PDB entry 8XZV | electron microscopy, 3.16 A resolution | chains D and H of the 19 polymer chains in the assembly

Chain D:
Name: DNA-directed RNA polymerase subunit beta''
Organism: Spinacia oleracea
Notes: EC 2.7.7.6
Reference sequence: P11704 (RPOC2_SPIOL); residues 1-1357 here correspond to UniProt positions 5-1361 (UniProt number = residue number + 4)
Amino-acid sequence (1357 residues; each row starts with the number of its first residue):
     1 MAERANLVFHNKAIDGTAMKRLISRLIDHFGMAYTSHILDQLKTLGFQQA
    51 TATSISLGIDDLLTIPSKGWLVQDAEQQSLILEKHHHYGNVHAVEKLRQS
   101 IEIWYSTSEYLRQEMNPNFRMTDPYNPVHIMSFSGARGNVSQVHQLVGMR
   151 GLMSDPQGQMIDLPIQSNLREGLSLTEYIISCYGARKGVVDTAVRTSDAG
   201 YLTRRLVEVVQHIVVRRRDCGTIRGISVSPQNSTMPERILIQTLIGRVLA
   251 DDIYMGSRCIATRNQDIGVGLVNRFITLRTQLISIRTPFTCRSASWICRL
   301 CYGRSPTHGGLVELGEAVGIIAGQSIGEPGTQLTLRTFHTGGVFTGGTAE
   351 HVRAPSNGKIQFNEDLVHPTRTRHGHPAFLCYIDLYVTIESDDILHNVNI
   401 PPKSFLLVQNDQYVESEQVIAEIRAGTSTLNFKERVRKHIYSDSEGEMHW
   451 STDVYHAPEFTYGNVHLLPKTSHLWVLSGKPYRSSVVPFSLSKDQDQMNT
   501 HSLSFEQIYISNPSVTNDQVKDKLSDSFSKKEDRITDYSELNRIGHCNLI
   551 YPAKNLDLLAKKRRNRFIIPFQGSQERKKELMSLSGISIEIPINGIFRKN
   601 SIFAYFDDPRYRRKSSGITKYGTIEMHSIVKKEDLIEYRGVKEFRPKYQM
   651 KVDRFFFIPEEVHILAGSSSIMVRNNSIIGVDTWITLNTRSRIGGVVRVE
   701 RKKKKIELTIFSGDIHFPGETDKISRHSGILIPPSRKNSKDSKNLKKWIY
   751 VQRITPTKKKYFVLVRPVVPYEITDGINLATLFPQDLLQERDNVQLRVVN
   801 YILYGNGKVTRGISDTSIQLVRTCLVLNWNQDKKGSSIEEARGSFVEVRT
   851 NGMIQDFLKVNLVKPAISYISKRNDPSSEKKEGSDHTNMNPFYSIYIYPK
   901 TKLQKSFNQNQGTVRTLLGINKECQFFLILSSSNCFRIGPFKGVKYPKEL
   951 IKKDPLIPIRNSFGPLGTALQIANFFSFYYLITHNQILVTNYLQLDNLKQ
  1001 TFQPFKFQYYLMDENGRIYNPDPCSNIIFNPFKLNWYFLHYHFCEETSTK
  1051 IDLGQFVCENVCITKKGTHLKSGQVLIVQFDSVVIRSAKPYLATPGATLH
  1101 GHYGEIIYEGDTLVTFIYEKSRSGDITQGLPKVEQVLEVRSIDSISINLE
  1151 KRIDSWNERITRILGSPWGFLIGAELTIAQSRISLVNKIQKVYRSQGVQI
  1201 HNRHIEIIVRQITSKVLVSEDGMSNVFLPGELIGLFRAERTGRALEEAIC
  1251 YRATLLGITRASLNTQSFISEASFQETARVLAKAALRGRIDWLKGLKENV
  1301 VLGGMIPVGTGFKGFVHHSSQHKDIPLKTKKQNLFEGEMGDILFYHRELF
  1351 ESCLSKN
Unresolved in the structure: 1-3, 510-561, 863-909, 1319-1357
Curated features (UniProtKB/Swiss-Prot):
  - binding site (Zn(2+)): Cys220, Cys291, Cys298, Cys301

Chain H:
Name: pTAC3
Organism: Spinacia oleracea
Reference sequence: A0A9R0IP63 (A0A9R0IP63_SPIOL); the author numbering skips numbers that UniProt does not, so the offset changes along the chain: 1-544 = UniProt 1-544; 546-893 = UniProt 545-892
Amino-acid sequence (892 residues; numbered 1 to 893; 1 number in that range is skipped by the numbering (no residue carries it; nothing is unmodelled there); the number before each row is that of its first residue):
     1 MAHILSSKFLPFNPTLHPSPHFLSPPPLKPPNSVIVSAVSTTERKSRRRR
    51 QPKGDDTSVAGSSAAEKGLRLVFMEELMSKARNRDAIGVSDVIYDMIVAG
   101 LTPGPRSYHGLVVAHVLNADEEGAMKSLRRELSVGLVPLHETFVALVRLF
   151 GSKGRATRGLEILAAMEKLNYDIRKAWLVLVEELVRSNHLEDANKVFLKG
   201 AKGGLRATDEIYDLMIEEDCKSGDHSNALTIAYEMEAAGRMATTFHFNCL
   251 LSVQANCGIPEVAFATFENMEFGEDYMKPDTETYNWVIQAYTRAESYDRV
   301 QDVAELLGLMVEDHKRLQPNMRTHVLLVECFTKYCVIREAIRHFRALKNF
   351 EGGTRLLHSQGNFGDPLSLYLRALCREGRIEELLDALETMAKDNQPIPPR
   401 AMILSRKYRTLISSWIEPLQEEAELGYEVDYMARYISEGGLTGERKRWVP
   451 RRGKTPLDPDVEGFIYSNPVETSFKQRCLEEWKIRHRKLLRHLRNEGPAV
   501 LGANASESDYIRVEERLKKIIKGREKNILKPKAASKMVVSELKE
   546 ELEAQDLPIDGTRNVLYQRVQKARRINISRGRPLWVPPVLEEEEEVDEEL
   596 DELISRIKLEEGNTEFWKRRFLGERVIYDNMKPMDGQESEPEETMDDADI
   646 VDDGTKEVEEDEADDEEEEAEVEVEVEQTEGQEDLVDRVKDKEVEAKKPL
   696 QMIGVQLLKDGDQPTTSKKSRRRARRAAENDDDDDWFPLDLYEAFEEMRK
   746 RNIFDVENMYTLADAWGWTWERELKNRPPRRWSQEWEVELAIKIMSKVIE
   796 LGGIPTIGDCAIILRAAIKAPLPSAFLIILQTTHSLGYRFGSPLYDEIIT
   846 LCLDLGELDAAVAIVADLETSGITVPDETLDKVIAARQIFDSPADEAS
Unresolved in the structure: 1-62, 406-425, 546-720, 854-893
Construct notes: conflict Ala892 (Ser891 in A0A9R0IP63)

Interface between chain D and chain H:
Residue-residue contacts (80):
  Arg217(D) with Glu268(H); Asn269(H); Phe272(H)
  Cys220(D) with Phe272(H)
  Arg224(D) with Arg746(H)
  Ser227(D) with Arg744(H); Lys745(H)
  Arg292(D) with Glu271(H), salt bridge; Phe272(H); Leu309(H)
  Trp296(D) with Phe272(H), hydrophobic
  Asn431(D) with Asn725(H)
  Phe432(D) with Asn725(H)
  Gly1124(D) with Ala723(H); Asn725(H)
  Asp1125(D) with Ala723(H)
  Ile1145(D) with Trp731(H), hydrophobic
  Ile1147(D) with Glu724(H); Asp726(H)
  Asn1148(D) with Asp728(H), hydrogen bond; Trp731(H)
  Leu1149(D) with Trp731(H), hydrophobic
  Lys1151(D) with Leu734(H)
  Arg1152(D) with Trp731(H); Phe732(H), hydrogen bond (side chain-backbone); Leu734(H)
  Ser1155(D) with Leu734(H)
  Trp1156(D) with Pro733(H); Leu734(H), hydrophobic
  Arg1159(D) with Leu734(H), hydrogen bond (side chain-backbone); Asp735(H), hydrogen bond (side chain-backbone); Leu736(H)
  Arg1162(D) with Leu736(H)
  Ile1163(D) with Val538(H); Ser540(H)
  Leu1164(D) with Val538(H); Ser540(H); Phe749(H), hydrophobic
  Trp1168(D) with Val539(H), hydrophobic; Phe749(H), hydrophobic; Val751(H), hydrophobic; Met754(H), hydrogen bond
  Ile1172(D) with Glu742(H); Asn747(H)
  Glu1175(D) with Glu742(H); Arg746(H), salt bridge; Asn747(H)
  Leu1176(D) with Glu742(H); Met743(H), hydrophobic
  Ala1179(D) with Arg746(H)
  Gln1180(D) with Trp731(H); Met743(H)
  Ile1183(D) with Asp730(H); Arg744(H)
  Asn1225(D) with Cys335(H)
  Val1226(D) with Val300(H), hydrophobic; Gln301(H), hydrogen bond (backbone-side chain)
  Phe1227(D) with Gln301(H)
  Glu1231(D) with Gln301(H), hydrogen bond
  Ile1233(D) with Gln301(H)
  Arg1237(D) with Gln301(H), hydrogen bond; Asp302(H), salt bridge; Glu305(H), salt bridge
  Arg1240(D) with Gly308(H); Leu309(H); Glu312(H)
  Thr1241(D) with Ala304(H)
  Arg1243(D) with Val311(H); Glu312(H); Asn753(H), hydrogen bond; Met754(H), hydrogen bond; Leu757(H)
  Leu1245(D) with Glu339(H)
  Glu1246(D) with Glu339(H); Arg342(H), salt bridge; Trp763(H), hydrogen bond
  Glu1247(D) with Glu339(H)
  Gly1288(D) with Tyr297(H), hydrogen bond (backbone-side chain)
  Ile1290(D) with Tyr297(H), hydrophobic
  Trp1292(D) with Glu261(H)
Other interface residues (no listed pair), chain D (52 interface residues in all): Asp219, Gly225, Leu282, Ser1184, Asn1187, Ala1244, Arg1287, His1318
Other interface residues (no listed pair), chain H (55 interface residues in all): Lys202, Ile259, Leu307, Phe331, Val336, Arg338, Glu544, Asp729, Asp750, Trp761

Summary:
52 residues of chain D and 55 residues of chain H are in contact; the contacts include 12 hydrogen bonds and 5
salt bridges. Polar pairs include Arg292(D)-Glu271(H), Glu1175(D)-Arg746(H) and Arg1237(D)-Asp302(H). Curated
annotation (UniProt) lists 4 Zn2+-binding residues on chain D.
Chain D is DNA-directed RNA polymerase subunit beta'' and chain H is pTAC3, both from Spinacia oleracea; the
structure, Architecture of the spinach plastid-encoded RNA polymerase, was determined by electron microscopy.
